Entry 6SSR (X-ray diffraction, 3.80 A resolution); this record covers chains B and C of the 3 polymer chains in the assembly.

== Chain B (and C) ==
Protein: Microsomal glutathione S-transferase 2
Organism: Homo sapiens
Notes: EC 2.5.1.18; chain C of this document is another copy of the same molecule, construct and numbering; everything in this record applies to it too
UniProt: Q99735 (MGST2_HUMAN); residues 2-147 here = UniProt positions 2-147
Chain sequence (153 residues; numbered -5 to 147; the number before each row is that of its first residue; numbers below 1 keep their minus sign (Met-5 is residue -5)):
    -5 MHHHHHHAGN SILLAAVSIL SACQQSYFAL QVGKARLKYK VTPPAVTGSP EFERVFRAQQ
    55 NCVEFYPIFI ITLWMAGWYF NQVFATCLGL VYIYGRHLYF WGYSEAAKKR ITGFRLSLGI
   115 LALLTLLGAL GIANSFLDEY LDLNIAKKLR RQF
Unresolved in the structure: -5 to 2, 139-147 (chain C: -5 to 3, 134-147)
Differences from the reference sequence: initiating methionine (-5); expression tag (-4 to 1)
What the authors report for this chain:
  - mutagenesis - R51A, R104A, R104K: abolished catalytic activity
  - catalytic residues: Arg104
  - mutagenesis - R51K, E58A, W72A, W72I, Y97F: decreased catalytic activity

== How chain B and chain C interact ==
Pairs across the interface (36):
  Glu47(B) - Pro38(C)
  Arg48(B) - Pro38(C)
  Arg51(B) - Pro38(C)
  Arg51(B) - Val40(C)
  Arg51(B) - Phe50(C)
  Glu58(B) - Gln53(C)  hydrogen bond
  Glu58(B) - Gln54(C)
  Glu58(B) - Val57(C)
  Pro61(B) - Tyr60(C)  hydrophobic
  Ile62(B) - Gln19(C)
  Ile62(B) - Ser20(C)
  Ile65(B) - Ser12(C)
  Ile65(B) - Ala16(C)  hydrophobic
  Ile65(B) - Tyr60(C)
  Met69(B) - Ala9(C)  hydrophobic
  Met69(B) - Ser12(C)
  Met69(B) - Ile13(C)  hydrophobic
  Met69(B) - Trp68(C)  hydrophobic
  Trp72(B) - Trp68(C)  hydrophobic
  Tyr73(B) - Ser5(C)  hydrogen bond (side chain-backbone)
  Tyr73(B) - Ile6(C)
  Tyr73(B) - Ala9(C)  hydrophobic
  Tyr97(B) - Pro38(C)
  Lys102(B) - Pro37(C)
  Thr119(B) - Cys17(C)
  Ile126(B) - Ile6(C)
  Ile126(B) - Ala9(C)
  Ile126(B) - Ala10(C)  hydrophobic
  Ile126(B) - Ile13(C)  hydrophobic
  Ser129(B) - Ile6(C)
  Phe130(B) - Ile6(C)
  Phe130(B) - Leu7(C)  hydrophobic
  Glu133(B) - Ile6(C)
  Tyr134(B) - Asn4(C)  hydrogen bond
  Tyr134(B) - Leu7(C)
  Tyr134(B) - Gln76(C)
Interface residues without a listed pair, chain B (22 interface residues in all): Gln54, Thr66, Ala101, Arg104
Interface residues without a listed pair, chain C (27 interface residues in all): Leu8, Arg30, Pro61, Ile64, Trp72

== Overview ==
22 residues of chain B and 27 residues of chain C are in contact, with 3 hydrogen bonds. Polar pairs include
Glu58(B)-Gln53(C), Tyr73(B)-Ser5(C) and Tyr134(B)-Asn4(C). From the paper: the catalytic residue Arg104(B);
R51K, E58A and W72A of chain B, among others, reduce catalytic activity; 8 substitutions were tested in all.
Both chains are Microsomal glutathione S-transferase 2 (Homo sapiens). Entry 6SSR (Crystal structure of Human
Microsomal Glutathione S-Transferase 2 at 3.8 Angstroms resolution) was determined by X-ray diffraction (same
publication as 6SSS, 6SSU and 6SSW).
